5GMK - chains E and R of the 45 polymer chains in the assembly; structure by electron microscopy, 3.40 A resolution.

[Chain E]
Molecule: U6 snRNA
Organism: Saccharomyces cerevisiae S288c
Sequence (112 nucleotides; numbered 1 to 112; the number before each row is that of its first residue):
     1 GUUCGCGAAG UAACCCUUCG UGGACAUUUG GUCAAUUUGA AACAAUACAG AGAUGAUCAG
    61 CAGUUCCCCU GCAUAAGGAU GAACCGUUUU ACAAAGAGAU UUAUUUCGUU UU
Not modelled in the structure: 104-112
Ion coordination: Mg2+ site 1: A59, U80; Mg2+ site 2: C61, G77; Mg2+ site 3: G78, U80 (shared with 1 residue of chain B; 1 residue of chain N); Mg2+ site 4 near G81 (its only coordinating residue here)

[Chain R]
Molecule: Pre-mRNA-splicing factor CWC2
Organism: Saccharomyces cerevisiae S288C
UniProt: Q12046 (CWC2_YEAST); residue numbers follow UniProt; this construct covers 1-339
Amino-acid sequence (339 residues; numbered 1 to 339; the number before each row is that of its first residue):
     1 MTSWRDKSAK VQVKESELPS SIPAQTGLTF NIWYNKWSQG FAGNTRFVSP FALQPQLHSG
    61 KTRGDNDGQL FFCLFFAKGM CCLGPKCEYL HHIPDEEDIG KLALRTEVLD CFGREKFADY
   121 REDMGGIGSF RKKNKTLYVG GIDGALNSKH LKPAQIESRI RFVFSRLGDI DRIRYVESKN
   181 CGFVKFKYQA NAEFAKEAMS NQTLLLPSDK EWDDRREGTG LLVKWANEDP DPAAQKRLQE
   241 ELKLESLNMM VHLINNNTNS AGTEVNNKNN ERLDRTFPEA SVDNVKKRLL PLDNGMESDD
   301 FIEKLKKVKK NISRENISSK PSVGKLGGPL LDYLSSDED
Not modelled in the structure: 262-339
Swiss-Prot annotation at these positions:
  - zinc finger: Asp67 to Pro94 (C3H1-type)
  - modified residue (Phosphoserine): Ser335, Ser336
  - mutagenesis: Cys73 (C73Y: Inhibits cell growth), Gly79 (G79D: No effect. Synthetic lethal when associated with CLF1 lacking a TPR domain), Cys87 (C87H: Inhibits cell growth), Phe186 (F186D: Inhibits cell growth)
Ion coordination: Zn2+: Cys73, Cys81, Cys87, His91

[How chain E and chain R interact]
Contacting residue pairs (41; chain E residue first):
  A34(E) - Phe72(R)  hydrogen bond to the base
  A34(E) - Cys73(R)  base contact
  A34(E) - Leu74(R)  base contact
  A34(E) - Phe75(R)  sugar contact
  A34(E) - Tyr89(R)  stacking on the base
  A34(E) - Phe112(R)  hydrogen bond to the base
  A35(E) - Leu18(R)  base contact
  A35(E) - Phe75(R)  stacking on the base
  A35(E) - Met80(R)  base contact
  A35(E) - Cys81(R)  hydrogen bond to the base
  A35(E) - Cys82(R)  hydrogen bond to the base
  U36(E) - Pro19(R)  base contact
  U36(E) - Ser21(R)  hydrogen bond to the phosphate
  U36(E) - Phe47(R)  base contact
  U37(E) - Phe47(R)  hydrogen bond to the base
  U37(E) - Ser49(R)  base contact
  U37(E) - Asn201(R)  hydrogen bond to the sugar
  U38(E) - Arg121(R)  sugar contact
  U38(E) - Gly126(R)  base contact
  U38(E) - Lys196(R)  hydrogen bond to the base
  U38(E) - Ser200(R)  hydrogen bond to the base
  U38(E) - Leu221(R)  base contact
  U38(E) - Leu222(R)  base contact
  U38(E) - Val223(R)  hydrogen bond to the base
  G39(E) - Phe117(R)  sugar contact
  G39(E) - Asp119(R)  hydrogen bond to the base
  G39(E) - Tyr120(R)  hydrogen bond to the base
  G39(E) - Arg121(R)  hydrogen bond to the sugar
  G39(E) - Ile127(R)  hydrogen bond to the base
  G39(E) - Gly128(R)  base contact
  A40(E) - Arg121(R)  base contact
  A41(E) - Tyr34(R)  base contact
  A41(E) - Lys36(R)  salt bridge to the phosphate
  A41(E) - Trp37(R)  hydrogen bond to the base
  A42(E) - Trp37(R)  base contact
  A42(E) - Ser38(R)  base contact
  C43(E) - Ser38(R)  base contact
  C43(E) - Gln39(R)  base contact
  C43(E) - Gly40(R)  hydrogen bond to the base
  A44(E) - Gly40(R)  base contact
  A44(E) - Phe41(R)  base contact
Interface residues without a listed pair, chain E (12 interface residues in all): C33
Interface residues without a listed pair, chain R (41 interface residues in all): Asn31, Arg46, Pro50, Leu83, Glu115, Gly125, Lys224

[In short]
The interface between chain E and chain R involves 12 residues on one side and 41 on the other, with 16
hydrogen bonds, 1 salt bridge and 2 aromatic stacking contacts. Polar contacts include A34(E)-Phe72(R),
A34(E)-Phe112(R) and A35(E)-Cys81(R).
Chain E is U6 snRNA (Saccharomyces cerevisiae S288c) and chain R is Pre-mRNA-splicing factor CWC2
(Saccharomyces cerevisiae S288C); the structure, Cryo-EM structure of the Catalytic Step I spliceosome (C
complex) at 3.4 angstrom resolution, was determined by electron microscopy.
